3VXE - chains H and J of the 4 polymer chains in the assembly; structure by X-ray diffraction, 1.25 A resolution.

[Chain H]
Molecule: Thrombin heavy chain
From: Homo sapiens
Notes: EC 3.4.21.5
UniProt: P00734 (THRB_HUMAN); the construct lacks a stretch of the UniProt sequence and is renumbered around it, so the offset changes along the chain: 16-36 = UniProt 364-384; 37-60 = UniProt 386-409; 61-77 = UniProt 419-435; 78-97 = UniProt 437-456; 7 more segments
Chain sequence (259 residues; numbered 16 to 247 plus 28 insertion-coded residues; 1 number in that range is skipped by the numbering (no residue carries it; nothing is unmodelled there); the number before each row is that of its first residue; a row labelled like 60A-60I holds insertion residues (60A, then the next letters in order)):
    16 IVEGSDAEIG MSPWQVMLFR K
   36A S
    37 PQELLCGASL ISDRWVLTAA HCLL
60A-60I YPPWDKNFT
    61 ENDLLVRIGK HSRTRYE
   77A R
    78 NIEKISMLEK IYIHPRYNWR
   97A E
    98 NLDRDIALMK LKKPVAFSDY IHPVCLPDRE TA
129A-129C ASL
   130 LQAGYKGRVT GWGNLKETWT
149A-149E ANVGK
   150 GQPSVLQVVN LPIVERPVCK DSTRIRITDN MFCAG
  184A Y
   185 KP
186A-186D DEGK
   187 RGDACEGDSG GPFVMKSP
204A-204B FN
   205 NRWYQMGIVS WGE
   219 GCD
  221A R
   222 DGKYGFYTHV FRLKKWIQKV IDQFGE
Not modelled in the structure: 246-247
Cystine bridges: Cys42-Cys58, Cys168-Cys182, Cys191-Cys220
Covalently attached groups: N-acetylglucosamine (NAG) linked to Asn60G

[Chain J]
Molecule: Bivalirudin
Notes: fragment: c-terminal fragment
Chain sequence (17 residues; numbered 48 to 64; the number before each row is that of its first residue):
    48 PGGGGNGDFE EIPEEYL
Not modelled in the structure: 48-54

[Chain H / chain J interface]
Residue-residue contacts (19):
  Phe34(H) - Phe56(J)  hydrophobic
  Lys36(H) - Tyr63(J)
  Gln38(H) - Phe56(J)  hydrogen bond (side chain-backbone)
  Gln38(H) - Glu57(J)
  Gln38(H) - Glu58(J)  hydrogen bond
  Leu40(H) - Phe56(J)
  Leu65(H) - Ile59(J)  hydrophobic
  Leu65(H) - Tyr63(J)
  Arg67(H) - Ile59(J)
  Arg73(H) - Phe56(J)
  Thr74(H) - Asp55(J)
  Thr74(H) - Phe56(J)
  Thr74(H) - Glu57(J)  hydrogen bond (backbone-backbone)
  Arg75(H) - Glu57(J)  salt bridge
  Tyr76(H) - Glu57(J)  hydrogen bond (backbone-side chain)
  Tyr76(H) - Glu58(J)
  Tyr76(H) - Pro60(J)
  Ile82(H) - Ile59(J)  hydrophobic
  Ile82(H) - Tyr63(J)
Other interface residues (no listed pair), chain H (14 interface residues in all): Glu39, Arg77A, Met84
Other interface residues (no listed pair), chain J (9 interface residues in all): Glu62, Leu64

[In short]
14 residues of chain H and 9 residues of chain J are in contact; the contacts include 4 hydrogen bonds and 1
salt bridge. Polar contacts include Arg75(H)-Glu57(J), Gln38(H)-Phe56(J) and Gln38(H)-Glu58(J).
N-acetylglucosamine is covalently linked to Asn60G(H).
Here chain H is Thrombin heavy chain (Homo sapiens) and chain J is Bivalirudin. Entry 3VXE (Human
alpha-thrombin-Bivalirudin complex at PD5.0) was determined by X-ray diffraction, deposited together with
3VXF.
